6CAJ - chains H and D of the 10 polymer chains in the assembly; structure by electron microscopy, 2.80 A resolution.

== Chain H ==
Molecule: Translation initiation factor eIF-2B subunit alpha
Organism: Homo sapiens
Reference sequence: Q14232 (EI2BA_HUMAN); residue numbers follow UniProt; this construct covers 1-305
Sequence (305 residues; row label = number of the first residue in the row):
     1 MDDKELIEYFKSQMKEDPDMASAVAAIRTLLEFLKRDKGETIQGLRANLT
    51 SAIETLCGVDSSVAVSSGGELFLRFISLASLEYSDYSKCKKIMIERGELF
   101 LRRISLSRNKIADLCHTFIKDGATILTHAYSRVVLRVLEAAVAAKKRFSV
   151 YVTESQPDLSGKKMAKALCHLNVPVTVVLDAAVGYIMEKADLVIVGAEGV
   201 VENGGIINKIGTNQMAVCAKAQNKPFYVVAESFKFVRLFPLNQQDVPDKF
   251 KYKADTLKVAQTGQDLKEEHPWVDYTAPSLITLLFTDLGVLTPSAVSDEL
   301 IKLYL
Unresolved in the structure: 1-3, 37-43, 78-90, 253-269

== Chain D ==
Molecule: Translation initiation factor eIF-2B subunit beta
Organism: Homo sapiens
Reference sequence: P49770 (EI2BB_HUMAN); residue numbers follow UniProt; this construct covers 2-351
Sequence (368 residues; numbered -16 to 351; the number before each row is that of its first residue; numbers below 1 keep their minus sign (Met-16 is residue -16)):
   -16 MHHHHHHGGGSENLYFQSPGSAAKGSELSERIESFVETLKRGGGPRSSEE
    34 MARETLGLLRQIITDHRWSNAGELMELIRREGRRMTAAQPSETTVGNMVR
    84 RVLKIIREEYGRLHGRSDESDQQESLHKLLTSGGLNEDFSFHYAQLQSNI
   134 IEAINELLVELEGTMENIAAQALEHIHSNEVIMTIGFSRTVEAFLKEAAR
   184 KRKFHVIVAECAPFCQGHEMAVNLSKAGIETTVMTDAAIFAVMSRVNKVI
   234 IGTKTILANGALRAVTGTHTLALAAKHHSTPLIVCAPMFKLSPQFPNEED
   284 SFHKFVAPEEVLPFTEGDILEKVSVHCPVFDYVPPELITLFISNIGGNAP
   334 SYIYRLMSELYHPDDHVL
Unresolved in the structure: -16 to 7, 99-124
Sequence notes: initiating methionine (-16); expression tag (-15 to 1)
Curated features (UniProtKB/Swiss-Prot):
  - natural variant: Val85 (V85E: In VWM2), Ala127 (A127V: Found in a patient with Rett syndrome-like phenotype; uncertain significance), Ser171 (S171F: In VWM2), Pro196 (P196S: In VWM2), Gly200 (G200V: In VWM2), Glu213 (E213G: In VWM2), Cys268 (C268Y: In VWM2), Lys273 (K273R: In VWM2), Val316 (V316D: In VWM2), Gly329 (G329V: In VWM2)
Small-molecule neighbours: C7B (2-(4-chloranylphenoxy)-N-[4-[2-(4-chloranylphenoxy)ethanoylamino]cyclohexyl]ethanamide): Asn162, Val164, His188, Ile190, Thr215, Met217, Val225, Arg228
From the paper describing this entry:
  - binding site for C7B: Asn162, Val164, His188, Ile190
  - mutagenesis - H188A: abolished stability in response to C7B
  - mutagenesis - H188F, H188Y: increased stability in response to C7B

== Interface between chain H and chain D ==
Residue-residue contacts - 14 pairs, chain H then chain D:
  Thr117(H) - Asn280(D)
  Thr117(H) - Glu281(D)
  Phe118(H) - Phe278(D)  hydrophobic
  Phe118(H) - Asn280(D)
  Phe118(H) - Glu281(D)
  Leu283(H) - Asn242(D)
  Val290(H) - Phe278(D)
  Thr292(H) - Tyr337(D)
  Ser294(H) - Ser334(D)  hydrogen bond (side chain-backbone)
  Ser294(H) - Tyr337(D)  hydrogen bond (backbone-side chain)
  Ala295(H) - Tyr337(D)
  Asp298(H) - Tyr337(D)
  Asp298(H) - Arg338(D)
  Lys302(H) - Arg338(D)
Also at the interface, not in a pair above, chain H (10 interface residues in all): Thr282

== Summary ==
10 residues of chain H face 7 of chain D across their interface; the contacts include 2 hydrogen bonds. Among
the polar pairs are Ser294(H)-Ser334(D) and Ser294(H)-Tyr337(D). From the paper: a binding site for C7B at
Asn162(D), Val164(D) and His188(D) among others; H188F and H188Y of chain D increase stability in response to
C7B.
Here chain H is Translation initiation factor eIF-2B subunit alpha and chain D is Translation initiation
factor eIF-2B subunit beta, both from Homo sapiens. Entry 6CAJ (Electron cryo-microscopy of the eukaryotic
translation initiation factor 2B from Homo sapiens) was determined by electron microscopy.
